Entry 7NUT (X-ray diffraction, 1.90 A resolution); this record covers chains A and B.

== Chain A (and B) ==
Name: N-acetylglucosamine-6-phosphate deacetylase
From: Homo sapiens
Notes: EC 3.5.1.25; chain B of this document is another copy of the same molecule, construct and numbering; everything in this record applies to it too
UniProtKB: Q9Y303 (NAGA_HUMAN); numbering as in UniProt (aligned over 1-409)
Amino-acid sequence (409 residues; numbered 1 to 409; the number before each row is that of its first residue):
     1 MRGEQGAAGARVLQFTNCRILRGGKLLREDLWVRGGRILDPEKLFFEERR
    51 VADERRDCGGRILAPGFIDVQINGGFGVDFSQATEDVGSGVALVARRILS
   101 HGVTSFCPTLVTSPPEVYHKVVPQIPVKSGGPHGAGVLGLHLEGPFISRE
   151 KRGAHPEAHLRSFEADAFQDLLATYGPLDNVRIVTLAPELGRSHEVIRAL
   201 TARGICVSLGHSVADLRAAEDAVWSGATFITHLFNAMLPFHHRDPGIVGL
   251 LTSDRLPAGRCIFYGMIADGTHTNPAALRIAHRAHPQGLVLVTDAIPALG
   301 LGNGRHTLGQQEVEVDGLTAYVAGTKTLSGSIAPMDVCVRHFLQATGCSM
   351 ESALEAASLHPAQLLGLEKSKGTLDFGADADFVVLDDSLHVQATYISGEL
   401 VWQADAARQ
Not modelled in the structure: 1-5, 407-409 (chain B: 1-8, 407-409)
Bound ions: Zn2+: Glu-143, His-211, His-232
Small-molecule neighbours: glucosamine 6-phosphate (GLP; 2-amino-2-deoxy-6-O-phosphono-alpha-D-glucopyranose): Arg-152, Gly-153, Ala-154, His-155, His-211, His-232, Phe-234, Asn-235, Ala-236, Ile-267, His-272, Asp-294, Thr-327, Leu-328, Ser-329, Gly-330
Curated features (UniProtKB/Swiss-Prot):
  - active site: Asp-294 (Proton donor/acceptor)
  - binding site (a divalent metal cation): Glu-143, His-211, His-232
  - binding site (substrate): Ala-154, His-155, Asn-235, Ala-236, Arg-243, Asp-269 to His-272, Leu-328 to Gly-330
  - natural variant: Asp-294 (D294N: In a colorectal cancer sample)
From the paper describing this entry:
  - binding site for glucosamine 6-phosphate: Ala-154, Asn-235, Ala-236, His-242, Arg-243, His-272
  - self-association interface (contacts with another copy of this molecule): His-242, Arg-243, Ile-280
  - mutagenesis - H242A/R243A, G265R, I280E, I280R, D294A: abolished catalytic activity
  - Zn2+ coordination: Glu-143, His-211, His-232
  - catalytic residues: Asp-294 (proposed by the authors, not directly observed)
  - mutagenesis - T185A: decreased catalytic activity
  - mutagenesis - I38T: unchanged catalytic activity
  - mutagenesis - I38T, G265R: decreased expression
  - mutagenesis - G102D, G130R, G226E, G265V: abolished expression
  - mutagenesis - L142F: decreased stability
  - mutagenesis - F146L, A154P, S208T: unchanged expression

== Chain A / chain B interface ==
Contacting residue pairs (47; chain A residue first):
  Phe-234(A) / Phe-240(B)  hydrophobic
  Phe-234(A) / His-242(B)  hydrogen bond (backbone-side chain)
  Asn-235(A) / His-242(B)
  Asn-235(A) / Arg-243(B)
  Phe-240(A) / Phe-234(B)  hydrophobic
  Phe-240(A) / Ala-276(B)  hydrophobic
  Phe-240(A) / Ala-277(B)
  His-242(A) / Phe-234(B)  hydrogen bond (side chain-backbone)
  His-242(A) / Asn-235(B)
  His-242(A) / His-272(B)
  His-242(A) / Thr-273(B)
  His-242(A) / Asn-274(B)  hydrogen bond (backbone-backbone)
  His-242(A) / Ala-277(B)
  Arg-243(A) / Asn-235(B)
  Arg-243(A) / Thr-271(B)
  Arg-243(A) / His-272(B)  hydrogen bond (side chain-backbone)
  Arg-243(A) / Asn-274(B)  hydrogen bond (backbone-side chain)
  Asp-244(A) / Asn-274(B)
  Pro-245(A) / Asn-274(B)
  Pro-245(A) / Ala-276(B)  hydrophobic
  Leu-251(A) / Arg-283(B)
  Thr-252(A) / Ala-276(B)
  Thr-252(A) / Arg-279(B)  hydrogen bond (backbone-side chain)
  Thr-252(A) / Arg-283(B)
  Ser-253(A) / Arg-279(B)
  Asp-254(A) / Arg-279(B)  salt bridge
  Thr-271(A) / Arg-243(B)
  His-272(A) / His-242(B)
  His-272(A) / Arg-243(B)  hydrogen bond (backbone-side chain)
  Thr-273(A) / His-242(B)
  Asn-274(A) / His-242(B)  hydrogen bond (backbone-backbone)
  Asn-274(A) / Arg-243(B)
  Asn-274(A) / Pro-245(B)
  Ala-276(A) / Phe-240(B)  hydrophobic
  Ala-276(A) / Pro-245(B)  hydrophobic
  Ala-276(A) / Thr-252(B)
  Ala-277(A) / Phe-240(B)  hydrophobic
  Ala-277(A) / His-242(B)
  Arg-279(A) / Thr-252(B)  hydrogen bond (side chain-backbone)
  Arg-279(A) / Asp-254(B)  salt bridge
  Ile-280(A) / Ile-280(B)  hydrophobic
  Arg-283(A) / Leu-251(B)
  Arg-283(A) / Thr-252(B)
  Arg-283(A) / Arg-283(B)
  Arg-283(A) / Ala-284(B)  hydrogen bond (side chain-backbone)
  Ala-284(A) / Arg-283(B)  hydrogen bond (backbone-side chain)
  Leu-328(A) / Arg-243(B)
Interface residues without a listed pair, chain A (24 interface residues in all): Pro-239, Val-248
Interface residues without a listed pair, chain B (24 interface residues in all): Pro-239, Asp-244, Val-248, Ser-253, Leu-328
Interface features reported in the paper:
  - hot spots on chain A (mutagenesis) - I280E (45.7+/-0.1 kDa), I280R (44.4+/-0.5 kDa): abolished binding to another copy of this molecule

== In short ==
The chain A/chain B interface involves 24 residues from each chain, with 11 hydrogen bonds and 2 salt bridges.
Polar pairs include Asp-254(A)/Arg-279(B), Phe-234(A)/His-242(B) and Arg-243(A)/His-272(B). Chain A binds
glucosamine 6-phosphate. The paper reports the catalytic residue Asp-294(A); H242A/R243A, G265R and I280E of
chain A, among others, abolish catalytic activity; 15 substitutions were tested in all.
Chain A and chain B are both N-acetylglucosamine-6-phosphate deacetylase (Homo sapiens); the structure,
Crystal structure of human AMDHD2 in complex with Zn and GlcN6P, was determined by X-ray diffraction,
deposited together with 7NUU.
